Entry 9E1Q (electron microscopy, 3.10 A resolution); this record covers chains A and J of the 11 polymer chains in the assembly.

Chain A:
Molecule: Histone H3.2
Source organism: Xenopus laevis
UniProt: P84233 (H32_XENLA); residues 0-135 here correspond to UniProt positions 1-136 (UniProt number = residue number + 1)
Amino-acid sequence (136 residues; each row starts with the number of its first residue; numbering starts at 0):
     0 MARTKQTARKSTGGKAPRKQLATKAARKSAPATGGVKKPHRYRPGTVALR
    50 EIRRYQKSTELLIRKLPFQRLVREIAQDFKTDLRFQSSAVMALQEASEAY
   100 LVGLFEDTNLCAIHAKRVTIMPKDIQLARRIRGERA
Not modelled in the structure: 0-36, 134-135
Swiss-Prot annotation at these positions:
  - modified residue: Arg2 (Asymmetric dimethylarginine), Thr3 (Phosphothreonine), Lys4 (Allysine), Gln5 (5-glutamyl dopamine), Thr6 (Phosphothreonine), Arg8 (Citrulline), Lys9 (N6,N6,N6-trimethyllysine), Ser10 (ADP-ribosylserine), Thr11 (Phosphothreonine), Lys14 (N6-(2-hydroxyisobutyryl)lysine), Arg17 (Asymmetric dimethylarginine), Lys18 (N6-(2-hydroxyisobutyryl)lysine), Lys23 (N6-(2-hydroxyisobutyryl)lysine), Arg26 (Citrulline), Lys27 (N6,N6,N6-trimethyllysine), Ser28 (ADP-ribosylserine), Lys36 (N6,N6,N6-trimethyllysine), Lys37 (N6-methyllysine), Tyr41 (Phosphotyrosine), Lys56 (N6,N6,N6-trimethyllysine) and 8 more in UniProt
  - lipidation: Cys110 (S-palmitoyl cysteine)

Chain J:
Molecule: 152-nt DNA strand
Source organism: Homo sapiens
Sequence (152 nucleotides; row label = number of the first residue in the row; numbers below 1 keep their minus sign (DC-75 is residue -75)):
   -75 CCCTGGAGAATCCCGGTGCCGAGGCCGCTCAATTGGTCGTAGACAGCTCT
   -25 AGCACCGCTTAAACGCACGTACGCGCTGTCCCCCGCGTTTTAACCGCCAA
    25 GGGGATTACTCCCTAGTCTCCAGGCACGTGTCAGATATATACATCCTGTG
    75 CA

Chain A / chain J interface:
Residue-residue contacts (18):
  Tyr41(A) with DC69(J), phosphate contact; DC70(J), phosphate contact
  Arg42(A) with DA-5(J), phosphate contact; DC70(J), hydrogen bond to the phosphate; DT71(J), salt bridge to the phosphate
  Pro43(A) with DA-5(J), phosphate contact
  Thr45(A) with DC70(J), hydrogen bond to the phosphate
  Arg72(A) with DG-24(J), salt bridge to the phosphate
  Arg83(A) with DA-25(J), sugar contact; DG-24(J), phosphate contact
  Phe84(A) with DA-25(J), phosphate contact; DG-24(J), hydrogen bond to the phosphate
  Gln85(A) with DA-25(J), phosphate contact
  Ser86(A) with DA-25(J), hydrogen bond to the phosphate
  Arg116(A) with DC-2(J), phosphate contact
  Val117(A) with DG-3(J), hydrogen bond to the phosphate
  Thr118(A) with DG-3(J), hydrogen bond to the phosphate
  Met120(A) with DC-2(J), phosphate contact
Other interface residues (no listed pair), chain A (16 interface residues in all): His39, Arg40, Lys115

Summary:
16 residues of chain A face 8 of chain J across their interface, with 6 hydrogen bonds and 2 salt bridges.
Among the polar pairs are Arg42(A)-DC70(J), Thr45(A)-DC70(J) and Phe84(A)-DG-24(J).
Chain A is Histone H3.2 (Xenopus laevis) and chain J is a 152-nt DNA strand (Homo sapiens); the structure,
Snf2h bound nucleosome complex - ClassB3, was determined by electron microscopy together with 9E1L, 9E1M,
9E1N, 9E1O, 9E1P, 9E1R and 4 further entries from the same study.
